6D83 - chains B and M of the 8 polymer chains in the assembly; structure by electron microscopy, 4.27 A resolution (low resolution: residue-level contacts below are approximate; hydrogen-bond / salt-bridge calls are withheld).

Chain B:
Name: AP-1 complex subunit beta-1
From: Homo sapiens
Reference sequence: Q10567 (AP1B1_HUMAN); numbering as in UniProt (aligned over 1-584)
Chain sequence (586 residues; numbered -1 to 584; the number before each row is that of its first residue; numbers below 1 keep their minus sign (Gly-1 is residue -1)):
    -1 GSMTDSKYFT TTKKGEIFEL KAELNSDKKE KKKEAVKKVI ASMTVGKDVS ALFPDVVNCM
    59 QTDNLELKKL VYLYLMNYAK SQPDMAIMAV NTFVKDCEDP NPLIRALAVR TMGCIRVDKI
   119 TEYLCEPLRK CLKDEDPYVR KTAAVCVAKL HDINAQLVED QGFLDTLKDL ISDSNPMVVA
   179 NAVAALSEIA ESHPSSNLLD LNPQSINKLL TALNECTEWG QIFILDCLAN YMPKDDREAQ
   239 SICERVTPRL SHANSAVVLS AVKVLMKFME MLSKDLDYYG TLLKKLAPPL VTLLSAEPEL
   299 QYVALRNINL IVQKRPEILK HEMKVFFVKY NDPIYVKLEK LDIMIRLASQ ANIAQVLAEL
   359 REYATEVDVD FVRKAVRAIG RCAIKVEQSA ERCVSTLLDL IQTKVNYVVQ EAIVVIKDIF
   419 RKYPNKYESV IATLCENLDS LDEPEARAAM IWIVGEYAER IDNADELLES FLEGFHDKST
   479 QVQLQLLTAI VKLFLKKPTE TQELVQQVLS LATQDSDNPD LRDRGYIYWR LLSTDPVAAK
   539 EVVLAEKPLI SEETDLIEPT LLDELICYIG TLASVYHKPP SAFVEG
Not modelled in the structure: -1 to 13, 584
Sequence notes: expression tag (-1 to 0); conflict Arg359 (Lys in Q10567), Lys476 (Glu in Q10567)

Chain M:
Name: AP-1 complex subunit mu-1
From: Mus musculus
Reference sequence: P35585 (AP1M1_MOUSE); residues 1-423 here = UniProt positions 1-423
Chain sequence (423 residues; numbered 1 to 423; the number before each row is that of its first residue):
     1 MSASAVYVLD LKGKVLICRN YRGDVDMSEV EHFMPILMEK EEEGMLSPIL AHGGVRFMWI
    61 KHNNLYLVAT SKKNACVSLV FSFLYKVVQV FSEYFKELEE ESIRDNFVII YELLDELMDF
   121 GYPQTTDSKI LQEYITQEGH KLETGAPRPP ATVTNAVSWR SEGIKYRKNE VFLDVIEAVN
   181 LLVSANGNVL RSEIVGSIKM RVFLSGMPEL RLGLNDKVLF DNTGRGKSKS VELEDVKFHQ
   241 CVRLSRFEND RTISFIPPDG EFELMSYRLN THVKPLIWIE SVIEKHSHSR IEYMVKAKSQ
   301 FKRRSTANNV EIHIPVPNDA DSPKFKTTVG SVKWVPENSE IVWSVKSFPG GKEYLMRAHF
   361 GLPSVEAEDK EGKPPISVKF EIPYFTTSGI QVRYLKIIEK SGYQALPWVR YITQNGDYQL
   421 RTQ
Not modelled in the structure: 1, 139-145

Interface between chain B and chain M:
Pairs across the interface (144; chain B residue first):
  Lys35(B) with Val108(M)
  Ile38(B) with Phe107(M)
  Ala39(B) with Phe107(M)
  Thr42(B) with Val15(M); Leu16(M); Phe107(M); Tyr111(M)
  Leu63(B) with Ala146(M)
  Glu64(B) with Val108(M); Glu112(M)
  Lys67(B) with Glu112(M)
  Leu68(B) with Glu112(M)
  Leu71(B) with Tyr111(M)
  Met74(B) with Arg19(M); Asn20(M)
  Asn75(B) with Asn20(M)
  Asn99(B) with Ala146(M); Pro147(M); Arg148(M)
  Pro100(B) with Arg148(M); Pro149(M)
  Leu101(B) with Pro147(M); Pro149(M)
  Leu105(B) with Asp115(M)
  Arg108(B) with Asp115(M); Asp119(M)
  Cys112(B) with Tyr21(M)
  Asp134(B) with Arg148(M)
  Tyr136(B) with Glu116(M); Val153(M); Thr154(M)
  Lys139(B) with Thr125(M)
  Val143(B) with Asp119(M); Phe120(M)
  Ala146(B) with Phe120(M)
  Lys147(B) with Asp119(M); Phe120(M)
  Asp150(B) with Phe120(M)
  Asn173(B) with Thr154(M); Asn155(M); Ala156(M)
  Met175(B) with Gln124(M); Val153(M); Thr154(M)
  Ala182(B) with Tyr122(M)
  Glu186(B) with Arg22(M); Lys73(M); Phe120(M); Tyr122(M)
  Asn212(B) with Arg243(M)
  Glu213(B) with Ala156(M)
  Cys214(B) with Gln240(M)
  Thr215(B) with Gln124(M); Gln240(M)
  Glu216(B) with Lys86(M); Gln240(M)
  Trp217(B) with Leu79(M); Ser82(M); Phe83(M); Pro123(M); Thr126(M)
  Phe221(B) with Tyr122(M); Pro123(M)
  Thr245(B) with Glu248(M)
  Pro246(B) with Leu244(M); Glu248(M)
  Arg247(B) with Leu244(M)
  Leu248(B) with Lys237(M)
  Ser249(B) with Val236(M); Lys237(M); Phe238(M); Leu244(M)
  His250(B) with Lys237(M); Phe238(M); Gln240(M)
  Ala251(B) with Phe238(M)
  Asn252(B) with Ser82(M)
  Ala254(B) with Ser78(M); Leu79(M); Ser82(M)
  Val256(B) with Lys237(M)
  Leu257(B) with Ser78(M)
  Lys283(B) with Glu248(M)
  Pro286(B) with Glu234(M); Asp235(M); Arg268(M)
  Pro287(B) with Asp235(M); Lys237(M)
  Val289(B) with Arg268(M)
  Thr290(B) with Asp235(M); Arg268(M)
  Glu295(B) with Tyr85(M)
  Pro296(B) with Tyr85(M)
  Glu297(B) with Trp59(M); Ile60(M); Phe81(M); Tyr85(M)
  Leu298(B) with Phe81(M); Ser82(M)
  Val301(B) with Val77(M)
  Lys322(B) with Leu190(M); Arg191(M)
  Val323(B) with Arg191(M)
  Val326(B) with Leu182(M)
  Lys327(B) with Arg191(M); Gln419(M)
  Tyr328(B) with Pro374(M); Pro375(M); Gln419(M)
  Asn329(B) with Asp417(M)
  Ile332(B) with Gly44(M); Leu46(M)
  Tyr333(B) with Leu46(M); Pro48(M)
  Glu357(B) with Leu190(M); Arg421(M)
  Glu360(B) with Ala185(M); Arg421(M)
  Thr363(B) with Lys373(M)
  Val365(B) with Lys370(M); Glu371(M); Gly372(M)
  Asp368(B) with Glu43(M); Gly44(M)
  Tyr566(B) with Asn74(M)
  Gly568(B) with Cys76(M); Val77(M); Ser78(M)
  Thr569(B) with Asn74(M); Ala75(M); Val77(M)
  Leu570(B) with Ile49(M); Arg56(M); Lys73(M); Asn74(M); Ala75(M); Val77(M)
  Ala571(B) with Asn74(M)
  Val573(B) with Ile49(M)
  Tyr574(B) with Ile49(M); Arg56(M)
  Pro578(B) with Asn74(M)
  Phe581(B) with Arg56(M)
  Glu583(B) with Gly54(M)
Interface residues without a listed pair, chain B (93 interface residues in all): Met41, Lys78, Pro135, Thr140, Asn179, Ala183, Ile220, Ser253, Ser293, Tyr300, Glu320, Phe325, Leu336, Val582
Interface residues without a listed pair, chain M (85 interface residues in all): Ser2, Asp24, Asp26, Ser47, Ala51, Met58, Lys61, Lys72, Ser158, Glu193, Val195, His239, Ser245, Asn270

Overview:
Chain B and chain M form an interface of 93 and 85 residues respectively.
Here chain B is AP-1 complex subunit beta-1 (Homo sapiens) and chain M is AP-1 complex subunit mu-1 (Mus
musculus). Entry 6D83 (Structure of the cargo bound AP-1:Arf1:tetherin-Nef (L164A, L165A) dileucine mutant
dimer monomeric subunit) was determined by electron microscopy together with 6CM9, 6D84, 6DFF and 6CRI from
the same study.
